Entry 4J33 (X-ray diffraction, 1.82 A resolution); this record covers chain A.

== Chain A ==
Protein: Kynurenine 3-monooxygenase
Organism: Saccharomyces cerevisiae
Notes: EC 1.14.13.9
UniProt: P38169 (KMO_YEAST); residue numbers follow UniProt; this construct covers 1-394
Chain sequence (415 residues; each row starts with the number of its first residue; numbers below 1 keep their minus sign (Met-20 is residue -20)):
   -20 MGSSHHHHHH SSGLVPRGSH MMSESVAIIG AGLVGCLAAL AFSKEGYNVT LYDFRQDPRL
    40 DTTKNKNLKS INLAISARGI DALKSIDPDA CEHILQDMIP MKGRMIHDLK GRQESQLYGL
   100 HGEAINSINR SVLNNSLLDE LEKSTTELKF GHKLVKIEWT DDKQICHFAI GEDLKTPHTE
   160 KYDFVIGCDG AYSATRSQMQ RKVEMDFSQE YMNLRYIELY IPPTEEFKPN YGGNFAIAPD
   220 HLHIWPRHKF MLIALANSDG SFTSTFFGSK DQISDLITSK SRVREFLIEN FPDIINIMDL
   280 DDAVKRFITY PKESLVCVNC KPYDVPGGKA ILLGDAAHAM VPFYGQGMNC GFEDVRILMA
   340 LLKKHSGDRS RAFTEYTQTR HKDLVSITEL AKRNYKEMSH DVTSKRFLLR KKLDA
Not modelled in the structure: -20 to 0, 98-100, 151-154, 391-394
Construct notes: expression tag (-20 to 0)
Residues lining bound ligands: FAD (flavin-adenine dinucleotide): Ile8, Gly9, Ala10, Gly11, Leu12, Val13, Gly14, Tyr31, Asp32, Phe33, Arg34, Asn46, Lys48, Ser49, Leu52, Ala53, Arg109, His131, Lys132, Leu133, Cys167, Asp168, Gly169, Ala173, Tyr195, Leu312, Gly313, Asp314, Pro321, Gln325, Gly326, Met327, Asn328
What the authors report for this chain:
  - binding site for flavin-adenine dinucleotide: Lys48, Tyr195
  - conformationally variable residues (loop rearrangement): Leu96 to Tyr97, Gly101 to Ile104
  - binding site for flavin-adenine dinucleotide: Gln325 (from molecular simulation)
  - mutagenesis - R83A, R83M: decreased catalytic activity

== In short ==
Chain A binds flavin-adenine dinucleotide. The paper reports a binding site for flavin-adenine dinucleotide at
Lys48, Tyr195 and Gln325; R83A and R83M reduce catalytic activity.
Chain A is Kynurenine 3-monooxygenase (Saccharomyces cerevisiae); the structure, Crystal Structure of
kynurenine 3-monooxygenase (KMO-394), was determined by X-ray diffraction together with 4J2W, 4J31, 4J34 and
4J36 from the same study.
